Entry 6W0I (X-ray diffraction, 2.33 A resolution); this record covers chains A and C of the 3 polymer chains in the assembly.

Chain A:
Name: Fab Heavy Chain
From: Rattus norvegicus
Notes: antibody fragment or engineered binder
Sequence (219 residues; row label = number of the first residue in the row):
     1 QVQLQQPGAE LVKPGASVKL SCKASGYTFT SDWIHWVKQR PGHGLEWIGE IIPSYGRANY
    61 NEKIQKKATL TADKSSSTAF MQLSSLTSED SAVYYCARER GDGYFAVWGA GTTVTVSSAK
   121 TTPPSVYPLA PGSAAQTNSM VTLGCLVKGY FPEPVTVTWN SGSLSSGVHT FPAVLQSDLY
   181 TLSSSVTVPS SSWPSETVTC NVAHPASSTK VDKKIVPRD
Disulfides: Cys22-Cys96, Cys145-Cys200

Chain C:
Name: pH-gated potassium channel KcsA
From: Streptomyces lividans
Reference sequence: P0A334 (KCSA_STRLI); residue numbers follow UniProt; this construct covers 22-124
Sequence (103 residues; row label = number of the first residue in the row):
    22 SALHWRAAGA ATVLLVIVLL AGSYLAVLAE RGAPGAQLIT YPRALWWSVE TATTVGYGDL
    82 YPVTLWGRCV AVVVMVAGIT SFGLVTAALA TWFVGREQER RGH
Differences from the reference sequence: engineered mutation Cys90 (Leu in P0A334)
Metal / ion sites: K+ site 1 near Thr75 (its only coordinating residue here); K+ site 2: Thr75, Val76; K+ site 3: Val76, Gly77; K+ site 4: Gly77, Tyr78
UniProt features mapped onto this chain:
  - motif: Thr75 to Asp80 (Selectivity filter)
  - mutagenesis: Glu71 (E71A: Prevents channel inactivation)

Chain A / chain C interface:
Residue-residue contacts (21; chain A residue first):
  Thr30(A) - Tyr45(C)
  Ser31(A) - Tyr62(C)  hydrogen bond (backbone-side chain)
  Trp33(A) - Arg52(C)
  Trp33(A) - Tyr62(C)  hydrogen bond
  Glu50(A) - Arg52(C)  salt bridge
  Ile52(A) - Tyr45(C)
  Ile52(A) - Leu49(C)  hydrophobic
  Ile52(A) - Tyr62(C)
  Ser54(A) - Tyr45(C)  hydrogen bond
  Tyr55(A) - Leu49(C)  hydrophobic
  Arg57(A) - Leu49(C)  hydrogen bond (side chain-backbone)
  Arg57(A) - Arg52(C)  hydrogen bond (side chain-backbone)
  Asn59(A) - Arg52(C)
  Asn59(A) - Gly53(C)
  Glu99(A) - Arg52(C)  salt bridge
  Arg100(A) - Tyr62(C)
  Gly101(A) - Arg52(C)
  Gly101(A) - Thr61(C)
  Gly101(A) - Tyr62(C)  hydrogen bond (backbone-backbone)
  Asp102(A) - Thr61(C)
  Gly103(A) - Thr61(C)
Interface residues without a listed pair, chain A (15 interface residues in all): His35
Interface residues without a listed pair, chain C (9 interface residues in all): Val48, Ala50, Pro63

In short:
Chain A and chain C form an interface of 15 and 9 residues respectively; the contacts include 6 hydrogen bonds
and 2 salt bridges. Among the polar pairs are Glu50(A)-Arg52(C), Glu99(A)-Arg52(C) and Ser31(A)-Tyr62(C). From
UniProt: one mutagenesis site on chain C.
Here chain A is Fab Heavy Chain (Rattus norvegicus) and chain C is pH-gated potassium channel KcsA
(Streptomyces lividans). Entry 6W0I (Closed-gate KcsA soaked in 10mM KCl/5mM BaCl2) was determined by X-ray
diffraction together with 6W0A, 6W0B, 6W0C, 6W0D, 6W0E, 6W0F and 3 further entries from the same study.
